Entry 5IPL (X-ray diffraction, 3.60 A resolution); this record covers chains C and 1 of the 9 polymer chains in the assembly.

Chain C:
Name: DNA-directed RNA polymerase subunit beta
Source organism: Escherichia coli
Notes: EC 2.7.7.6
Reference sequence: P0A8V2 (RPOB_ECOLI); residue numbers follow UniProt; this construct covers 1-1342
Sequence (1342 residues; numbered 1 to 1342; the number before each row is that of its first residue):
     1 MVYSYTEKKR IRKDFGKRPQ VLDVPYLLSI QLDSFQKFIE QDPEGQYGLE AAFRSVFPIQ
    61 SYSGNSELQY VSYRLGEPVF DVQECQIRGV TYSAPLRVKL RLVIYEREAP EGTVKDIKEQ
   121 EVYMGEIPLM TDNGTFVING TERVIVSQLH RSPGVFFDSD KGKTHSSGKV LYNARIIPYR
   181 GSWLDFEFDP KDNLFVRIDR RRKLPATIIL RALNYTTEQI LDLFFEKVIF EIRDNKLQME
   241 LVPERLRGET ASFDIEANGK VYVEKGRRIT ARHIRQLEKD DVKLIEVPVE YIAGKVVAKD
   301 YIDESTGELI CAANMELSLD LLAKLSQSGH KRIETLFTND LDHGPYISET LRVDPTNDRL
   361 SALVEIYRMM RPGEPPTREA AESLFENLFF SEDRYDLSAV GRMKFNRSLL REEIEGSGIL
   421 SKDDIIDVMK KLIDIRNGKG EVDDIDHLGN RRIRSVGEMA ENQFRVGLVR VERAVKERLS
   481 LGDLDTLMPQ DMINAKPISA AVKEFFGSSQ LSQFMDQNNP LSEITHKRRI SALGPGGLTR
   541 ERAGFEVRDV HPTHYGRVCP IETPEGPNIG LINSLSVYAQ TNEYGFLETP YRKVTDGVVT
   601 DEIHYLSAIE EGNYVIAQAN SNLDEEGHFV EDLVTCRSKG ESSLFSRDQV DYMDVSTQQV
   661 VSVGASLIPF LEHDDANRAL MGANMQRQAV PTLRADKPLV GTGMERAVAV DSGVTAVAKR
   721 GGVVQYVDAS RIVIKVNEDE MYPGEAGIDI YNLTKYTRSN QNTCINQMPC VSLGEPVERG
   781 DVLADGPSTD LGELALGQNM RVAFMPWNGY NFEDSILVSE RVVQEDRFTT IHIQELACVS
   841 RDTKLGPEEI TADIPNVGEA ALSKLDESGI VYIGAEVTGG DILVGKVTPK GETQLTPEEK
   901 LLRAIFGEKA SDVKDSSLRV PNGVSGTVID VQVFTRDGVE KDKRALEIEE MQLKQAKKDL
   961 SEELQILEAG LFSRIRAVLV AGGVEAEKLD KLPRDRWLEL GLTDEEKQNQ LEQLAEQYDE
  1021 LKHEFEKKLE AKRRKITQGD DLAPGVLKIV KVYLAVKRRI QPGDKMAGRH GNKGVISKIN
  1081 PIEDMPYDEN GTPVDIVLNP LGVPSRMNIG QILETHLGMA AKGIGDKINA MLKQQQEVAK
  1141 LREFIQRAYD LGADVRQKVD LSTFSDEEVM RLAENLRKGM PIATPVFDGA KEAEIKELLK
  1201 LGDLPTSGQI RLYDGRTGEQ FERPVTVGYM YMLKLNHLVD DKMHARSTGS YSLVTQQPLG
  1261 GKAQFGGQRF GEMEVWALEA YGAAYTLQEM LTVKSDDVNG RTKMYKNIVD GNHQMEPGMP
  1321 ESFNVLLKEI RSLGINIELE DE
Disordered / not traced: 1-2
Curated features (UniProtKB/Swiss-Prot):
  - modified residue (N6-acetyllysine): Lys1022, Lys1200
  - mutagenesis: Ile561 (I561S: Resistant to antibiotics salinamide A and B), Ile569 (I569S: Resistant to antibiotics salinamide A and B), Ala665 (A665E: Resistant to antibiotics salinamide A and B), Asp675 (D675A/G: Resistant to antibiotics salinamide A and B), Asn677 (N677H/K: Resistant to antibiotics salinamide A and B), Leu680 (L680M: Resistant to antibiotics salinamide A and B), Glu813 (E813K: Disrupts the enzyme's active center)
Bound ions: Mg2+: Glu813 (together with diphosphate) (shared with 1 residue of chain D)
What the authors report for this chain:
  - binding site for diphosphate: Arg1106

Chain 1:
Molecule: synthetic nontemplate strand DNA
Sequence (50 nucleotides; numbered 10 to 59; the number before each row is that of its first residue):
    10 GCCTTGACAT CCCACCTCAC GTATGCTATA ATGTGTGCAG TCTGACGCGG
Disordered / not traced: 10-26

How chain C and chain 1 interact:
Pairs across the interface (16):
  Arg175(C) - DT50(1)  hydrogen bond to the base
  Trp183(C) - DG49(1)  hydrogen bond to the base
  Trp183(C) - DT50(1)  base contact
  Asp185(C) - DT50(1)  base contact
  Asp199(C) - DG49(1)  base contact
  Arg200(C) - DT50(1)  base contact
  Arg371(C) - DG44(1)  hydrogen bond to the base
  Glu374(C) - DT43(1)  base contact
  Glu374(C) - DG44(1)  hydrogen bond to the base
  Pro375(C) - DG42(1)  base contact
  Arg470(C) - DG46(1)  hydrogen bond to the phosphate
  Arg473(C) - DT45(1)  base contact
  Arg473(C) - DG46(1)  salt bridge to the phosphate
  Glu541(C) - DC51(1)  base contact
  Arg542(C) - DT50(1)  salt bridge to the phosphate
  Arg542(C) - DC51(1)  salt bridge to the phosphate
Other interface residues (no listed pair), chain C (17 interface residues in all): Arg151, Gly181, Val466, Gly537, Thr539
Other interface residues (no listed pair), chain 1 (10 interface residues in all): DC47, DA48

Overview:
17 residues of chain C and 10 residues of chain 1 are in contact, with 5 hydrogen bonds and 3 salt bridges.
Among the polar pairs are Arg175(C)-DT50(1), Trp183(C)-DG49(1) and Arg371(C)-DG44(1). From UniProt: 7
mutagenesis sites on chain C. The paper reports a binding site for diphosphate at Arg1106(C).
Chain C is DNA-directed RNA polymerase subunit beta (Escherichia coli) and chain 1 is synthetic nontemplate
strand DNA; the structure, SigmaS-transcription initiation complex with 4-nt nascent RNA, was determined by
X-ray diffraction, deposited together with 5IPM and 5IPN.
